PDB entry 8VSL | X-ray diffraction, 1.42 A resolution | chains A and P

== Chain A ==
Name: 14-3-3 protein sigma
From: Homo sapiens
UniProt: P31947 (1433S_HUMAN); residue numbers follow UniProt; this construct covers 1-231
Amino-acid sequence (236 residues; each row starts with the number of its first residue; numbers below 1 keep their minus sign (Gly-4 is residue -4)):
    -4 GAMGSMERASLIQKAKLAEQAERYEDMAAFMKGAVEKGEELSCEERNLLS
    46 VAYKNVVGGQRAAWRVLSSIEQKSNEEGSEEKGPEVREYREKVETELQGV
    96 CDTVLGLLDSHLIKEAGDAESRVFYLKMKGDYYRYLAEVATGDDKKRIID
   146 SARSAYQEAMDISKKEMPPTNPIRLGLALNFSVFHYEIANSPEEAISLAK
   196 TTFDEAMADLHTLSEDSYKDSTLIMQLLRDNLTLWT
Disordered / not traced: 72, 138
Construct notes: expression tag (-4 to 0)
Metal / ion sites: Mg2+ site 1 near Glu2 (its only coordinating residue here); Mg2+ site 2: Glu75, Glu161; Mg2+ site 3 near Glu89 (its only coordinating residue here)
Swiss-Prot annotation at these positions:
  - site (Interaction with phosphoserine on interacting protein): Arg56, Arg129
  - modified residue (Phosphoserine): Ser5, Ser74

== Chain P ==
Name: Serine/threonine-protein kinase A-Raf phosphopeptide
Notes: EC 2.7.11.1; fragment: residues 209-220 (Uniprot numbering)
UniProt: P10398 (ARAF_HUMAN); residues 254-265 here correspond to UniProt positions 209-220 (UniProt number = residue number - 45)
Amino-acid sequence (12 residues; row label = number of the first residue in the row):
   254 RIRSTSTPNVHM
Disordered / not traced: 254, 264-265
Modified / non-standard residues: Ser259 (phosphoserine; SEP)
Swiss-Prot annotation at these positions:
  - modified residue: Ser259 (Phosphoserine)

== How chain A and chain P interact ==
Contacting residue pairs (29; chain A residue first):
  Asn42(A) - Val263(P)
  Val46(A) - Asn262(P)
  Val46(A) - Val263(P)
  Lys49(A) - Ser259(P)
  Lys49(A) - Thr260(P)
  Lys49(A) - Asn262(P)
  Asn50(A) - Asn262(P)
  Arg56(A) - Ser259(P)
  Arg60(A) - Arg256(P)
  Arg129(A) - Ser259(P)
  Tyr130(A) - Ser259(P)
  Gly171(A) - Thr260(P)  hydrogen bond (backbone-side chain)
  Leu174(A) - Thr258(P)
  Leu174(A) - Ser259(P)
  Leu174(A) - Thr260(P)
  Asn175(A) - Ser259(P)
  Asn175(A) - Thr260(P)  hydrogen bond (side chain-backbone)
  Val178(A) - Ser257(P)
  Val178(A) - Thr258(P)
  Tyr181(A) - Ser257(P)
  Glu182(A) - Arg256(P)
  Glu182(A) - Ser257(P)  hydrogen bond
  Leu222(A) - Pro261(P)
  Asn226(A) - Ser257(P)
  Asn226(A) - Thr258(P)  hydrogen bond (side chain-backbone)
  Leu229(A) - Ile255(P)
  Leu229(A) - Arg256(P)
  Leu229(A) - Ser257(P)
  Trp230(A) - Ser257(P)  hydrogen bond
Interface residues without a listed pair, chain A (20 interface residues in all): Ser45, Lys122

== Summary ==
20 residues of chain A and 9 residues of chain P are in contact, with 5 hydrogen bonds. Among the polar pairs
are Gly171(A)-Thr260(P), Asn175(A)-Thr260(P) and Glu182(A)-Ser257(P). Glu75(A) and Glu161(A) form the Mg2+
site 2.
Chain A is 14-3-3 protein sigma (Homo sapiens) and chain P is Serine/threonine-protein kinase A-Raf
phosphopeptide; the structure, Binary structure of 14-3-3 sigma and ARAF phosphopeptide (pS214), was
determined by X-ray diffraction.
